PDB entry 2PFY | X-ray diffraction, 1.95 A resolution | chain A

Chain A:
Name: Putative exported protein
Organism: Bordetella pertussis Tohama I
Reference sequence: Q7VXB1 (Q7VXB1_BORPE); residues 1-301 here correspond to UniProt positions 21-321 (UniProt number = residue number + 20)
Chain sequence (301 residues; each row starts with the number of its first residue):
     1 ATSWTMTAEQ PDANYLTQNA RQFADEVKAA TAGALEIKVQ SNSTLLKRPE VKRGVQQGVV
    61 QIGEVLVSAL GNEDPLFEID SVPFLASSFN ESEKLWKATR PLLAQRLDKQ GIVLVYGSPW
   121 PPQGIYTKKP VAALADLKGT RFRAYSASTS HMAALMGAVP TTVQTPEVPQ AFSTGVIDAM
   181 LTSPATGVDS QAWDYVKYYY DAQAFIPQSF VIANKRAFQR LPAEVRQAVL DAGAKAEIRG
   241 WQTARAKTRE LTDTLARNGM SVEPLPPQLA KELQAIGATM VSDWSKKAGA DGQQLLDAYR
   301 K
Construct notes: modified residue (6, 152, 156, 180, 260, 280)
Modified positions: Mse6, Mse152, Mse156, Mse180, Mse260, Mse280 (selenomethionine; parent Met)
Small-molecule neighbours: pyroglutamic acid (PCA): Arg48, Leu66, Trp120, Gln123, Arg143, Tyr145, Thr165, Thr182, Ser183, Thr186, Pro207

Summary:
Ligands of chain A: pyroglutamic acid.
Chain A is Putative exported protein (Bordetella pertussis Tohama I); the structure, Crystal structure of
DctP7, a Bordetella pertussis extracytoplasmic solute receptor binding pyroglutamic acid, was determined by
X-ray diffraction (same publication as 2PFZ).
